7XX1 - chains A and D of the 4 polymer chains in the assembly; structure by X-ray diffraction, 1.90 A resolution.

[Chain A (and D)]
Name: Nucleoprotein
Source organism: Severe acute respiratory syndrome coronavirus 2
Notes: fragment: N-terminal domain; chain D of this document is another copy of the same molecule, construct and numbering; everything in this record applies to it too
UniProt: P0DTC9 (NCAP_SARS2); residues 49-173 here = UniProt positions 49-173
Sequence (125 residues; each row starts with the number of its first residue):
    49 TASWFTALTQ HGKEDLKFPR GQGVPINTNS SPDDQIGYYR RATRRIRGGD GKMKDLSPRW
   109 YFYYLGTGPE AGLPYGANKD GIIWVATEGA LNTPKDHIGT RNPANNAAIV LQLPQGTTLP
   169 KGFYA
Ion coordination: Zn2+ site 1: His59 (shared with Asp82(D), His145(D) of chain D); Zn2+ site 2: Asp82, His145 (shared with 1 residue of chain B)
From the paper describing this entry:
  - binding site for 2-(N-morpholino)-ethanesulfonic acid: Trp52, Thr54, Arg92, Arg107, Tyr109

[Chain A / chain D interface]
Contacting residue pairs (18):
  Thr57(A) with Asn77(D), hydrogen bond
  His59(A) with Asn77(D), hydrogen bond; Ser78(D); Asp82(D), salt bridge; His145(D), hydrogen bond
  Asp98(A) with Ala119(D)
  Asp103(A) with Asp144(D); His145(D)
  Leu104(A) with Asp144(D); His145(D)
  Ser105(A) with His145(D), hydrogen bond (backbone-backbone)
  Tyr172(A) with Thr76(D); Asn77(D); Ser78(D); Ser79(D); Pro80(D)
  Ala173(A) with Thr76(D), hydrogen bond (backbone-side chain); Asn77(D), hydrogen bond (backbone-backbone)
Other interface residues (no listed pair), chain A (10 interface residues in all): Gly97, Lys102
Other interface residues (no listed pair), chain D (14 interface residues in all): Thr49, Gly116, Ile146, Gly147, Thr148

[Overview]
The interface between chain A and chain D involves 10 residues on one side and 14 on the other; the contacts
include 6 hydrogen bonds and 1 salt bridge. Polar contacts include His59(A)-Asp82(D), Thr57(A)-Asn77(D) and
His59(A)-Asn77(D). The paper reports a binding site for 2-(N-morpholino)-ethanesulfonic acid at Trp52(A),
Thr54(A) and Arg92(A) among others.
Both chains are Nucleoprotein (Severe acute respiratory syndrome coronavirus 2). Entry 7XX1 (Crystal structure
of SARS-CoV-2 N-NTD) was determined by X-ray diffraction together with 7XWX and 7XWZ from the same study.
